7DS1 - chain A; structure by X-ray diffraction, 1.58 A resolution.

== Chain A ==
Molecule: CMP/dCMP-type deaminase domain-containing protein
From: Aspergillus oryzae RIB40
UniProt: Q2UFA9 (Q2UFA9_ASPOR); numbering as in UniProt (aligned over 1-188)
Chain sequence (196 residues; each row starts with the number of its first residue):
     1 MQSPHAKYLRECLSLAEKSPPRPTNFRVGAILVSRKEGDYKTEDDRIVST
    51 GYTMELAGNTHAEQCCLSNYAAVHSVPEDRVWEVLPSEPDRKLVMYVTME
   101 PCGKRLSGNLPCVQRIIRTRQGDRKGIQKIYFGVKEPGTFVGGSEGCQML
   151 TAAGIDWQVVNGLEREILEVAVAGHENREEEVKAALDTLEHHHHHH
Disordered / not traced: 1-2, 140-143, 190-196
Sequence notes: expression tag (189-196)
Bound ions: Zn2+: His61, Cys102, Cys112
Small-molecule neighbours: DARIPP (HJL; [(2R,3S,4S)-5-[[2,5-bis(azanyl)-6-oxidanylidene-1H-pyrimidin-4-yl]amino]-2,3,4-tris(oxidanyl)pentyl] dihydrogen phosphate): Thr24, Asn25, Phe26, Val28, Thr53, Asn59, His61, Ala62, Glu63, Val97, Met99, Glu100, Pro101, Cys102, Lys104, Arg105, Leu106, Ser107, Asn109, Glu136
From the paper describing this entry:
  - binding site for DARIPP: Phe26, Thr53, Asn59, His61, Ala62, Glu63, Glu100, Arg105, Leu106, Ser107, Glu136
  - specificity-determining residues: Arg105, Glu136 (proposed by the authors, not directly observed)
  - conformationally variable residues (side-chain flip): Glu136
  - catalytic residues: Glu63 (proposed by the authors, not directly observed)
  - Zn2+ coordination: His61, Cys102, Cys112

== Summary ==
Chain A binds DARIPP. His61, Cys102 and Cys112 form the Zn2+ site. From the paper: the catalytic residue
Glu63; a binding site for DARIPP at Phe26, Thr53 and Asn59 among others.
Chain A is CMP/dCMP-type deaminase domain-containing protein (Aspergillus oryzae RIB40); the structure,
Crystal structure of Aspergillus oryzae Rib2 deaminase in complex with DARIPP (C-terminal deletion mutant at
pH ..., was determined by X-ray diffraction (same publication as 7DRY, 7DRZ and 7DS0).
